PDB entry 9E1Q | electron microscopy, 3.10 A resolution | chains G and J of the 11 polymer chains in the assembly

# Chain G
Molecule: Histone H2A type 1
Organism: Xenopus laevis
UniProt: P06897 (H2A1_XENLA); residues 0-129 here correspond to UniProt positions 1-130 (UniProt number = residue number + 1)
Amino-acid sequence (130 residues; numbered 0 to 129; the number before each row is that of its first residue; numbering starts at 0):
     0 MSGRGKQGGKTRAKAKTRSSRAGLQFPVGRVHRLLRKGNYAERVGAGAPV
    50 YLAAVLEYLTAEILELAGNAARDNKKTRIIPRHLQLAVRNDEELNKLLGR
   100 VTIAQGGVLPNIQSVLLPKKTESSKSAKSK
Disordered / not traced: 0-9, 119-129
Sequence notes: conflict Arg99 (Gly100 in P06897), Ser123 (Ala124 in P06897)
UniProt features mapped onto this chain:
  - modified residue: Ser1 (N-acetylserine), Lys5 (N6-(2-hydroxyisobutyryl)lysine), Lys9 (N6-(2-hydroxyisobutyryl)lysine), Lys36 (N6-(2-hydroxyisobutyryl)lysine), Lys74 (N6-(2-hydroxyisobutyryl)lysine), Lys75 (N6-(2-hydroxyisobutyryl)lysine), Lys95 (N6-(2-hydroxyisobutyryl)lysine), Gln104 (N5-methylglutamine), Lys118 (N6-(2-hydroxyisobutyryl)lysine)
  - cross-link (Glycyl lysine isopeptide (Lys-Gly)): Lys13 (interchain with G-Cter in ubiquitin), Lys15 (interchain with G-Cter in ubiquitin), Lys119 (interchain with G-Cter in ubiquitin)

# Chain J
Molecule: 152-nt DNA strand
Organism: Homo sapiens
Sequence (152 nucleotides; row label = number of the first residue in the row; numbers below 1 keep their minus sign (DC-75 is residue -75)):
   -75 CCCTGGAGAATCCCGGTGCCGAGGCCGCTCAATTGGTCGTAGACAGCTCT
   -25 AGCACCGCTTAAACGCACGTACGCGCTGTCCCCCGCGTTTTAACCGCCAA
    25 GGGGATTACTCCCTAGTCTCCAGGCACGTGTCAGATATATACATCCTGTG
    75 CA

# How chain G and chain J interact
Pairs across the interface (17; chain G residue first):
  Arg11(G) - DT43(J)  hydrogen bond to the base
  Arg11(G) - DC44(J)  sugar contact
  Lys13(G) - DA46(J)  salt bridge to the phosphate
  Arg29(G) - DG48(J)  phosphate contact
  Arg29(G) - DC49(J)  salt bridge to the phosphate
  Arg42(G) - DT38(J)  hydrogen bond to the sugar
  Arg42(G) - DA39(J)  phosphate contact
  Val43(G) - DT38(J)  sugar contact
  Val43(G) - DA39(J)  hydrogen bond to the phosphate
  Gly44(G) - DT38(J)  phosphate contact
  Ala45(G) - DT38(J)  hydrogen bond to the phosphate
  Lys75(G) - DG58(J)  phosphate contact
  Lys75(G) - DA59(J)  salt bridge to the phosphate
  Thr76(G) - DA57(J)  sugar contact
  Thr76(G) - DG58(J)  hydrogen bond to the phosphate
  Arg77(G) - DA57(J)  sugar contact
  Arg77(G) - DG58(J)  hydrogen bond to the phosphate
Other interface residues (no listed pair), chain G (14 interface residues in all): Thr16, His31, Arg35, Glu41
Other interface residues (no listed pair), chain J (12 interface residues in all): DC37, DG47

# Overview
Chain G and chain J form an interface of 14 and 12 residues respectively, with 6 hydrogen bonds and 3 salt
bridges. Polar contacts include Arg11(G)-DT43(J), Arg42(G)-DT38(J) and Val43(G)-DA39(J).
Here chain G is Histone H2A type 1 (Xenopus laevis) and chain J is a 152-nt DNA strand (Homo sapiens). Entry
9E1Q (Snf2h bound nucleosome complex - ClassB3) was determined by electron microscopy (same publication as
9E1L, 9E1M, 9E1N, 9E1O, 9E1P, 9E1R and 4 further entries).
